Entry 6X43 (electron microscopy, 3.60 A resolution); this record covers chains J and P of the 9 polymer chains in the assembly.

[Chain J]
Molecule: DNA-directed RNA polymerase subunit beta'
Organism: Escherichia coli
Notes: EC 2.7.7.6
UniProt: A0A4S1NBU2 (A0A4S1NBU2_ECOLX); residue numbers follow UniProt; this construct covers 1-1407
Amino-acid sequence (1407 residues; numbered 1 to 1407; the number before each row is that of its first residue):
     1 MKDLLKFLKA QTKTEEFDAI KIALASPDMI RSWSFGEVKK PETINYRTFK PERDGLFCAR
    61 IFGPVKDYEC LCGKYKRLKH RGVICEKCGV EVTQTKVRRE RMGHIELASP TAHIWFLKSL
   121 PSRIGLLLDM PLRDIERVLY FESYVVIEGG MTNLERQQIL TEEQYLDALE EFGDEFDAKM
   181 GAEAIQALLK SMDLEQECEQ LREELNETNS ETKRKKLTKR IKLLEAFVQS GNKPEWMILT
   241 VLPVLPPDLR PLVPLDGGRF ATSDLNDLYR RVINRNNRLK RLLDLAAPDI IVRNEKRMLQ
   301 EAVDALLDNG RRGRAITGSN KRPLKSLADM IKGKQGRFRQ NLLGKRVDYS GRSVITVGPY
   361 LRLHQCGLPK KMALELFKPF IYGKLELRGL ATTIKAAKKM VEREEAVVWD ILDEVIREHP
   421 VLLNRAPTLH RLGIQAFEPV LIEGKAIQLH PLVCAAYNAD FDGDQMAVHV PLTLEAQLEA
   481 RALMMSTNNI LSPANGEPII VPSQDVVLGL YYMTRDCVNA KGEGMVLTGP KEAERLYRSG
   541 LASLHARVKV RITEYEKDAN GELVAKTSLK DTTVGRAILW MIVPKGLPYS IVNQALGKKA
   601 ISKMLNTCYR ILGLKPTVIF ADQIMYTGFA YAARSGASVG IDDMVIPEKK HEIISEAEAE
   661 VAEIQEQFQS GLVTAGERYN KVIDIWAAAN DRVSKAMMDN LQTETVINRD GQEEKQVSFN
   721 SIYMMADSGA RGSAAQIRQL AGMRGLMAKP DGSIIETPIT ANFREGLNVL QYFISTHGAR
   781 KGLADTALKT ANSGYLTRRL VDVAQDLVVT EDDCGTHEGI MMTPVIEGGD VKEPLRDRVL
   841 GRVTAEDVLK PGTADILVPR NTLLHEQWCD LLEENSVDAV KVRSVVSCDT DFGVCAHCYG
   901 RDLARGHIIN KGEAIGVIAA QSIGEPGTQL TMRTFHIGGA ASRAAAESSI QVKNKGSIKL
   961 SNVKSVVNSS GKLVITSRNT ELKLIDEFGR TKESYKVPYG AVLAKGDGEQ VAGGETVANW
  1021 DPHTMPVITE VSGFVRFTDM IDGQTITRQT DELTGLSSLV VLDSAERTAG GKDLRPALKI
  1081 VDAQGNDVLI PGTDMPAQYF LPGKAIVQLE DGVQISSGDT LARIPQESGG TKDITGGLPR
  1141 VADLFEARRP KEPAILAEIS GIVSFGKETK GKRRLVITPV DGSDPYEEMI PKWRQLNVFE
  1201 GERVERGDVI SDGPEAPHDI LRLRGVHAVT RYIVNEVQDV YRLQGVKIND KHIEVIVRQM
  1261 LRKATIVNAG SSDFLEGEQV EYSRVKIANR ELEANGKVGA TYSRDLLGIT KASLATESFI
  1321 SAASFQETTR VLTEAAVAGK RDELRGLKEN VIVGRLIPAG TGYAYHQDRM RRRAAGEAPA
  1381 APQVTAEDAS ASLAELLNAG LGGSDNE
Unresolved in the structure: 1-15, 934-947, 1127-1134, 1374-1407
Differences from the reference sequence: conflict Val1384 (Met in A0A4S1NBU2)
Ion coordination: Zn2+ site 1: Cys70, Cys72, Cys85, Cys88; Mg2+: Asp460, Asp462 (shared with 1 residue of chain R); Zn2+ site 2: Cys814, Cys888, Cys898

[Chain P]
Molecule: 64-nt DNA strand
Sequence (64 nucleotides; row label = number of the first residue in the row):
     1 GGGTATTCGC CGCGTACCTC TCCTAGCCCG CAAGTATCCT ATTCCTTGCA GCGGTGCCGT
    61 TGGG
Unresolved in the structure: 25-27, 56-64

[Interface between chain J and chain P]
Residue-residue contacts - 25 pairs, chain J then chain P:
  Asn209(J) - DG2(P)  hydrogen bond to the phosphate
  Glu211(J) - DG2(P)  sugar contact
  Glu211(J) - DG3(P)  phosphate contact
  Arg259(J) - DT24(P)  base contact
  Arg311(J) - DC11(P)  salt bridge to the phosphate
  Lys334(J) - DG14(P)  salt bridge to the phosphate
  Lys334(J) - DT15(P)  phosphate contact
  Arg339(J) - DC13(P)  salt bridge to the phosphate
  Arg339(J) - DT15(P)  salt bridge to the phosphate
  Arg346(J) - DC17(P)  salt bridge to the phosphate
  Arg352(J) - DA16(P)  sugar contact
  Arg352(J) - DC17(P)  sugar contact
  Ala426(J) - DA16(P)  sugar contact
  Pro427(J) - DT15(P)  base contact
  Thr790(J) - DG14(P)  base contact
  Ala791(J) - DC13(P)  phosphate contact
  Ala791(J) - DG14(P)  sugar contact
  Gly794(J) - DG14(P)  sugar contact
  Tyr795(J) - DC13(P)  phosphate contact
  Tyr795(J) - DG14(P)  sugar contact
  Lys1172(J) - DA5(P)  salt bridge to the phosphate
  Gln1326(J) - DG12(P)  sugar contact
  Gln1326(J) - DC13(P)  phosphate contact
  Glu1327(J) - DC11(P)  sugar contact
  Glu1327(J) - DG12(P)  hydrogen bond to the phosphate
Interface residues without a listed pair, chain J (19 interface residues in all): Thr212, Lys213
Interface residues without a listed pair, chain P (14 interface residues in all): DG1, DT4, DC10

[Overview]
Chain J and chain P form an interface of 19 and 14 residues respectively, with 2 hydrogen bonds and 6 salt
bridges. Among the polar pairs are Asn209(J)-DG2(P), Glu1327(J)-DG12(P) and Arg311(J)-DC11(P). Cys70(J),
Cys72(J), Cys85(J) and Cys88(J) coordinate Zn2+ site 1.
Chain J is DNA-directed RNA polymerase subunit beta' (Escherichia coli) and chain P is a 64-nt DNA strand; the
structure, Mfd-bound E.coli RNA polymerase elongation complex - II state, was determined by electron
microscopy together with 6X26, 6X2F, 6X2N, 6X4W, 6X4Y and 6X50 from the same study.
